PDB entry 7EG6 | electron microscopy, 3.10 A resolution | chains A and I of the 11 polymer chains in the assembly

== Chain A ==
Protein: Histone H3.2
Source organism: Xenopus laevis
Reference sequence: P84233 (H32_XENLA); residues 1-135 here correspond to UniProt positions 2-136 (UniProt number = residue number + 1)
Chain sequence (135 residues; each row starts with the number of its first residue):
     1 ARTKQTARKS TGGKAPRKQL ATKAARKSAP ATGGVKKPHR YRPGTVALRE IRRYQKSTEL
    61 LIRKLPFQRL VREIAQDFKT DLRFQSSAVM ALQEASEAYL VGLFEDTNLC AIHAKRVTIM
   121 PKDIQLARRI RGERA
Disordered / not traced: 1-36, 135
Swiss-Prot annotation at these positions:
  - modified residue: Arg2 (Asymmetric dimethylarginine), Thr3 (Phosphothreonine), Lys4 (Allysine), Gln5 (5-glutamyl dopamine), Thr6 (Phosphothreonine), Arg8 (Citrulline), Lys9 (N6,N6,N6-trimethyllysine), Ser10 (ADP-ribosylserine), Thr11 (Phosphothreonine), Lys14 (N6-(2-hydroxyisobutyryl)lysine), Arg17 (Asymmetric dimethylarginine), Lys18 (N6-(2-hydroxyisobutyryl)lysine), Lys23 (N6-(2-hydroxyisobutyryl)lysine), Arg26 (Citrulline), Lys27 (N6,N6,N6-trimethyllysine), Ser28 (ADP-ribosylserine), Lys36 (N6,N6,N6-trimethyllysine), Lys37 (N6-methyllysine), Tyr41 (Phosphotyrosine), Lys56 (N6,N6,N6-trimethyllysine) and 8 more in UniProt
  - lipidation: Cys110 (S-palmitoyl cysteine)

== Chain I ==
Molecule: 235-nt DNA strand
Sequence (235 nucleotides; each row starts with the number of its first residue; numbers below 1 keep their minus sign (DT-28 is residue -28)):
   -28 TTATGTGATG GACCCTATAC GCGGCCGCCC TGGAGAATCC CGGTGCCGAG GCCGCTCAAT
    32 TGGTCGTAGA CAGCTCTAGC ACCGCTTAAA CGCACGTACG CGCTGTCCCC CGCGTTTTAA
    92 CCGCCAAGGG GATTACTCCC TAGTCTCCAG GCACGTGTCA GATATATACA TCCTGAAGCT
   152 TGTCGAGAAG TACTAGAGGA TCATAATCAG CCATACCACA TTTGTAGAGG TTTTA
Disordered / not traced: -28 to 1, 148-206

== Interface between chain A and chain I ==
Pairs across the interface - 21 pairs, chain A then chain I:
  His39(A) with DC84(I), phosphate contact
  Arg40(A) with DG83(I), hydrogen bond to the base; DC84(I), hydrogen bond to the sugar
  Tyr41(A) with DA7(I), phosphate contact; DA8(I), sugar contact; DG83(I), sugar contact; DC84(I), hydrogen bond to the phosphate
  Pro43(A) with DG83(I), phosphate contact
  Gly44(A) with DG83(I), hydrogen bond to the phosphate
  Val46(A) with DG83(I), phosphate contact
  Ala47(A) with DG83(I), phosphate contact
  Arg49(A) with DA8(I), sugar contact
  Lys56(A) with DC10(I), salt bridge to the phosphate
  Arg63(A) with DA91(I), phosphate contact; DC92(I), salt bridge to the phosphate
  Lys64(A) with DC92(I), hydrogen bond to the phosphate
  Leu65(A) with DC92(I), hydrogen bond to the phosphate
  Pro66(A) with DA91(I), phosphate contact
  Arg69(A) with DA91(I), salt bridge to the phosphate
  Arg83(A) with DG100(I), sugar contact; DG101(I), sugar contact
Other interface residues (no listed pair), chain A (17 interface residues in all): Arg42, Thr45
Other interface residues (no listed pair), chain I (11 interface residues in all): DT9, DC82

== In short ==
17 residues of chain A and 11 residues of chain I are in contact, with 6 hydrogen bonds and 3 salt bridges.
Among the polar pairs are Arg40(A)-DG83(I), Arg40(A)-DC84(I) and Tyr41(A)-DC84(I).
Here chain A is Histone H3.2 (Xenopus laevis) and chain I is a 235-nt DNA strand. Entry 7EG6 (Snf5 Finger
Helix bound to the nucleosome) was determined by electron microscopy together with 7EGM and 7EGP from the same
study.
